Entry 1AU7 (X-ray diffraction, 2.30 A resolution); this record covers chains D and B of the 4 polymer chains in the assembly.

Chain D:
Molecule: 24-nt DNA strand
Sequence (24 nucleotides; row label = number of the first residue in the row):
   475 CTTCCTCATG TATATACATG AGGA

Chain B:
Protein: Protein pit-1
Organism: Rattus norvegicus
UniProt: P10037 (PIT1_RAT); aligned to UniProt positions 130-275 over residues 5-160 (the alignment contains insertions or deletions, so no single offset holds)
Amino-acid sequence (146 residues; numbered 5 to 160; 10 numbers in that range are skipped by the numbering (no residue carries them; nothing is unmodelled there); the number before each row is that of its first residue):
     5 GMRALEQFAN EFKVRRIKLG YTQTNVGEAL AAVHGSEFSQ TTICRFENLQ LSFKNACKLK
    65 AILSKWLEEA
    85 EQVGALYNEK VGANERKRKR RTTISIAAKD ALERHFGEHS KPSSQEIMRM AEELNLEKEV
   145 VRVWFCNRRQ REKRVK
Disordered / not traced: 85-102
Construct notes: engineered mutation Gly5 (Glu128 in P10037), Met6 (Ile129 in P10037); conflict Ala8 (Glu131 in P10037), Ile110 (Val223 in P10037)

How chain D and chain B interact:
Contacting residue pairs - 23 pairs, chain D then chain B:
  DC478(D) - Ser128(B)  hydrogen bond to the phosphate
  DC479(D) - Ile131(B)  phosphate contact
  DC479(D) - Arg146(B)  salt bridge to the phosphate
  DC479(D) - Cys150(B)  phosphate contact
  DC479(D) - Arg153(B)  salt bridge to the phosphate
  DT480(D) - Cys150(B)  base contact
  DT480(D) - Arg153(B)  salt bridge to the phosphate
  DC481(D) - Gln154(B)  base contact
  DC481(D) - Lys157(B)  salt bridge to the phosphate
  DA482(D) - Gln154(B)  hydrogen bond to the base
  DT483(D) - Gln154(B)  base contact
  DA486(D) - Arg105(B)  hydrogen bond to the base
  DT487(D) - Arg20(B)  salt bridge to the phosphate
  DT487(D) - Thr26(B)  phosphate contact
  DT487(D) - Gln27(B)  hydrogen bond to the phosphate
  DT487(D) - Gln44(B)  base contact
  DT487(D) - Arg105(B)  hydrogen bond to the sugar
  DA488(D) - Lys17(B)  salt bridge to the phosphate
  DA488(D) - Gln27(B)  hydrogen bond to the phosphate
  DA488(D) - Gln44(B)  hydrogen bond to the base
  DA488(D) - Cys48(B)  hydrogen bond to the phosphate
  DA488(D) - Asn52(B)  hydrogen bond to the phosphate
  DT489(D) - Thr45(B)  hydrogen bond to the base
Also at the interface, not in a pair above, chain D (12 interface residues in all): DT477, DC491
Also at the interface, not in a pair above, chain B (20 interface residues in all): Arg49, Glu51, Pro126, Lys142

In short:
The interface between chain D and chain B involves 12 residues on one side and 20 on the other, with 10
hydrogen bonds and 6 salt bridges. Among the polar pairs are DA482(D)-Gln154(B), DA486(D)-Arg105(B) and
DA488(D)-Gln44(B).
Chain D is a 24-nt DNA strand and chain B is Protein pit-1 (Rattus norvegicus); the structure, Pit-1
mutant/DNA complex, was determined by X-ray diffraction.
